4X64 - chains A and L of the 23 polymer chains in the assembly; structure by X-ray diffraction, 3.35 A resolution.

[Chain A]
Molecule: 16S rRNA
Organism: Thermus thermophilus HB8
Sequence (1522 nucleotides; each row starts with the number of its first residue; note: 42 numbers in that range are skipped by the numbering (no residue carries them; nothing is unmodelled there); a row labelled like 190A-190L holds insertion residues (190A, then the next letters in order); numbering starts at 0):
     0 UUUGUUGGAG AGUUUGAUCC UGGCUCAGGG UGAACGCUGG CGGCGUGCCU AAGACAUGCA
    60 AGUCGUGCGG G
    73 CCGCGGGGUU UU
    88 ACUCCG
    95 UGGUC
   101 AGCGGCGGAC GGGUGAGUAA CGCGUGGGU
  129A G
   130 ACCUACCCGG AAGAGGGGGA CAACCCGGGG AAACUCGGGC UAAUCCCCCA UGUGGACCCG
   190 C
190A-190L CCCUUGGGGUGU
   191 GUCCAAAGGG CUUU
   216 GCCCGCUUCC GGAUGGGCCC GCGUCCCAUC AGCUAGUUGG UGGGGUAAUG GCCCACCAAG
   276 GCGACGACGG GUAGCCGGUC UGAGAGGAUG GCCGGCCACA GGGGCACUGA GACACGGGCC
   336 CCACUCCUAC GGGAGGCAGC AGUUAGGAAU CUUCCGCAAU GGGCGCAAGC CUGACGGAGC
   396 GACGCCGCUU GGAGGAAGAA GCCCUUCGGG GUGUAAACUC CUGAA
   442 CCCGGGACGA AACCCCCGAC GA
   474 GGGGACUGAC GGUACCGGG
   494 GUAAUAGCGC CGGCCAACUC CGUGCCAGCA GCCGCGGUAA UACGGAGGGC GCGAGCGUUA
   554 CCCGGAUUCA CUGGGCGUAA AGGGCGUGUA GGCGGCCUGG GGCGUCCCAU GUGAAAGACC
   614 ACGGCUCAAC CGUGGGGGAG CGUGGGAUAC GCUCAGGCUA GACGGUGGGA GAGGGUGGUG
   674 GAAUUCCCGG AGUAGCGGUG AAAUGCGCAG AUACCGGGAG GAACGCCGAU GGCGAAGGCA
   734 GCCACCUGGU CCACCCGUGA CGCUGAGGCG CGAAAGCGUG GGGAGCAAAC CGGAUUAGAU
   794 ACCCGGGUAG UCCACGCCCU AAACGAUGCG CGCUAGGUCU CUGGGUCU
   848 CCUGGGGGCC GAAGCUAACG CGUUAAGCGC GCCGCCUGGG GAGUACGGCC GCAAGGCUGA
   908 AACUCAAAGG AAUUGACGGG GGCCCGCACA AGCGGUGGAG CAUGUGGUUU AAUUCGAAGX
   968 AACGCGAAGA ACCUUACCAG GCCUUGACAU GCUAGG
 1003A G
  1004 AACCCGGGUG AAAGCCUGGG GUGCCCC
1030A-1030D GCGA
  1031 GGGGAGCCCU AGCACAGGUG CUGCAUGGCC GUCGUCAGCU CGUGCCGUGA GGUGUUGGGU
  1091 UAAGUCCCGC AACGAGCGCA ACCCCCGCCG UUAGUUGCCA GCGGUUCGGC CGGGCACUCU
  1151 AACGGGACUG CCCGCGAAA
  1171 GCGGGAGGAA GGAGGGGACG ACGUCUGGUC AGCAUGGCCC UUACGGCCUG GGCGACACAC
  1231 GUGCUACAAU GCCCACUACA AAGCGAUGCC ACCCGGCAAC GGGGAGCUAA UCGCAAAAAG
  1291 GUGGGCCCAG UUCGGAUUGG GGUCUGCAAC CCGACCCCAU GAAGCCGGAA UCGCUAGUAA
  1351 UCGCGGAUCA G
 1361A C
  1362 CAUGCCGCGG UGAAUACGUU CCCGGGCCUU GUACACACXG CCXGUXACGC CAUGGGAGCG
  1422 GGCUCUACCC GAAGUCGCCG GG
  1446 AGCCUACGGG
  1459 CAGGCGCCGA GGGUAGGGCC CGUGACUGGG GCGAAGUCGU AACAAGGUAG CUGUACCGGA
  1519 AGGUGCGGCU GGAUCCACUC CUUUCU
Unresolved in the structure: 0-4, 1534-1538
Sequence notes: conflict C1534 (A132811 in 55771382), A1535 (C132812 in 55771382)
Modified / non-standard residues: PSU (pseudouridine-5'-monophosphate) at position 516, 7MG (7N-methyl-8-hydroguanosine-5'-monophosphate) at position 527, M2G (N2-dimethylguanosine-5'-monophosphate) at position 966, 5MC (5-methylcytidine-5'-monophosphate) at position 967, 2MG (2N-methylguanosine-5'-monophosphate) at position 1207, 5MC (5-methylcytidine-5'-monophosphate) at position 1400, 4OC (4n,o2'-methylcytidine-5'-monophosphate) at position 1402, 5MC (5-methylcytidine-5'-monophosphate) at position 1404, 5MC (5-methylcytidine-5'-monophosphate) at position 1407, UR3 (3-methyluridine-5'-monophoshate) at position 1498, MA6 (6N-dimethyladenosine-5'-monophoshate) at position 1518, MA6 (6N-dimethyladenosine-5'-monophoshate) at position 1519, PSU (pseudouridine-5'-monophosphate) at position 1540, PSU (pseudouridine-5'-monophosphate) at position 1541
Bound ions: Mg2+ site 1: U5, G6; Mg2+ site 2 near U12 (its only coordinating residue here); K+ site 1 near U14 (its only coordinating residue here); Mg2+ site 3 near G15 (its only coordinating residue here); Mg2+ site 4 near G21 (its only coordinating residue here); Mg2+ site 5 near G28 (its only coordinating residue here); Mg2+ site 6: G46, G394; Mg2+ site 7 near C48 (its only coordinating residue here); Mg2+ site 8 near A53 (its only coordinating residue here); Mg2+ site 9: G61, U62; Mg2+ site 10: G70, U98; Mg2+ site 11: U83, C1543, U1544; 99 more Mg2+ sites not listed; 17 more K+ sites not listed
Residues lining bound ligands:
  - paromomycin (PAR), molecule 1: G31, C47, C48, A50, A51, G52, A53, G113, U114, G115, A353, C355, A356, U358, U359, A360, G361, U365, C366
  - paromomycin (PAR), molecule 2: G567, G568, C569, G570, G575, G821, C822, C862, U863, G874, C875, C879
  - paromomycin (PAR), molecule 3: G610, A611, C612, A614, C615, A622, C623, C624, G625, U626
  - paromomycin (PAR), molecule 4: G661, G662, A663, G664, G666, G667, U740, G741, G742, U743
  - paromomycin (PAR), molecule 5: U669, G670, G671, U672, G673, G714, A715, A716, C717, C805, C806
  - paromomycin (PAR), molecule 6: 5MC_1404, G1405, U1406, 5MC_1407, A1408, C1409, G1489, C1490, G1491, A1492, A1493, G1494, U1495, C1496

[Chain L]
Protein: 30S ribosomal protein S12
Organism: Thermus thermophilus (strain HB8 / ATCC 27634 / DSM 579)
Reference sequence: Q5SHN3 (RS12_THET8); residues 5-129 here correspond to UniProt positions 2-126 (UniProt number = residue number - 3)
Sequence (125 residues; row label = number of the first residue in the row):
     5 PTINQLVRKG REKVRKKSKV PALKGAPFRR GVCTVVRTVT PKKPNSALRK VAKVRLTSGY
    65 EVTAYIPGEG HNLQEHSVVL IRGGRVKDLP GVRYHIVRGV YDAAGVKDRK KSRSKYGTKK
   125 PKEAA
Modified / non-standard residues: Asp92 ((3S)-3-(methylsulfanyl)-L-aspartic acid; 0TD)
Curated features (UniProtKB/Swiss-Prot):
  - modified residue: Asp92 (3-methylthioaspartic acid)

[How chain A and chain L interact]
Contacting residue pairs (133):
  C23(A) with Lys23(L), phosphate contact
  U24(A) with Lys23(L), salt bridge to the phosphate
  A33(A) with Phe32(L), base contact
  C34(A) with Phe32(L), sugar contact; Val101(L), sugar contact; Val104(L), phosphate contact
  G35(A) with Val104(L), sugar contact; Ser118(L), hydrogen bond to the sugar; Gly121(L), sugar contact
  C36(A) with Arg117(L), hydrogen bond to the sugar; Ser118(L), sugar contact; Thr122(L), sugar contact; Lys123(L), salt bridge to the phosphate; Lys124(L), hydrogen bond to the phosphate
  U37(A) with Lys123(L), salt bridge to the phosphate; Lys124(L), hydrogen bond to the phosphate
  U49(A) with Lys28(L), sugar contact
  C241(A) with Arg19(L), hydrogen bond to the sugar
  G302(A) with Lys17(L), salt bridge to the phosphate
  A303(A) with Lys17(L), salt bridge to the phosphate
  G362(A) with Lys28(L), hydrogen bond to the sugar; Arg33(L), phosphate contact; Arg34(L), salt bridge to the phosphate; Thr61(L), phosphate contact
  A363(A) with Lys28(L), hydrogen bond to the base; Pro31(L), base contact; Phe32(L), base contact; Arg33(L), salt bridge to the phosphate; Arg34(L), salt bridge to the phosphate; Thr61(L), hydrogen bond to the phosphate; Tyr105(L), sugar contact
  A364(A) with Lys28(L), base contact
  C501(A) with Arg117(L), salt bridge to the phosphate; Ser118(L), phosphate contact; Lys124(L), salt bridge to the phosphate
  G502(A) with Lys115(L), phosphate contact; Ser116(L), phosphate contact; Arg117(L), hydrogen bond to the phosphate; Ser118(L), hydrogen bond to the phosphate; Lys119(L), phosphate contact
  C503(A) with Ser116(L), hydrogen bond to the phosphate; Lys119(L), salt bridge to the phosphate
  C518(A) with Pro48(L), base contact; Ser50(L), hydrogen bond to the phosphate
  C519(A) with Ser50(L), hydrogen bond to the phosphate
  A520(A) with Ala51(L), phosphate contact; Leu52(L), hydrogen bond to the phosphate; Lys54(L), salt bridge to the phosphate; Glu73(L), hydrogen bond to the sugar
  G521(A) with Leu52(L), phosphate contact; Arg53(L), hydrogen bond to the base; Lys54(L), salt bridge to the phosphate; Gly72(L), phosphate contact; Glu73(L), phosphate contact
  C522(A) with Asn49(L), base contact; Arg53(L), base contact; Tyr69(L), hydrogen bond to the phosphate; Pro71(L), phosphate contact; Gly72(L), hydrogen bond to the phosphate; Tyr120(L), phosphate contact
  A523(A) with Arg53(L), base contact; Val90(L), base contact; Asp92(L), base contact; Tyr120(L), phosphate contact
  C525(A) with Arg89(L), salt bridge to the phosphate
  C526(A) with Lys91(L), phosphate contact
  7MG_527(A) with Asn49(L), hydrogen bond to the base
  C528(A) with Asn49(L), hydrogen bond to the base
  G529(A) with Asn49(L), base contact; Ser50(L), hydrogen bond to the base
  G537(A) with Glu73(L), sugar contact; Arg113(L), salt bridge to the phosphate
  G538(A) with Arg113(L), salt bridge to the phosphate; Lys114(L), hydrogen bond to the phosphate; Lys115(L), hydrogen bond to the phosphate
  A539(A) with Lys114(L), phosphate contact; Lys115(L), phosphate contact
  G550(A) with Lys119(L), sugar contact
  U551(A) with Arg86(L), sugar contact
  U552(A) with Pro31(L), hydrogen bond to the sugar; Arg86(L), sugar contact; Gly87(L), hydrogen bond to the sugar; Gly88(L), phosphate contact
  A553(A) with Val24(L), phosphate contact; Gly29(L), hydrogen bond to the sugar; Ala30(L), sugar contact; Pro31(L), sugar contact; Gly87(L), phosphate contact; Gly88(L), phosphate contact
  C554(A) with Ser22(L), hydrogen bond to the phosphate
  C555(A) with Lys20(L), phosphate contact
  C562(A) with Arg15(L), phosphate contact; Glu16(L), hydrogen bond to the sugar; Val18(L), base contact
  A563(A) with Arg15(L), hydrogen bond to the base
  C564(A) with Leu10(L), phosphate contact; Arg15(L), salt bridge to the phosphate
  G567(A) with Pro5(L), base contact; Arg15(L), hydrogen bond to the base
  G568(A) with Pro5(L), base contact
  G585(A) with Asn8(L), sugar contact
  C879(A) with Thr6(L), base contact; Asn8(L), phosphate contact
  C880(A) with Thr6(L), hydrogen bond to the phosphate; Asn8(L), hydrogen bond to the phosphate; Gln9(L), phosphate contact; Arg12(L), salt bridge to the phosphate
  G881(A) with Gln9(L), hydrogen bond to the phosphate; Arg12(L), salt bridge to the phosphate; Lys13(L), salt bridge to the phosphate
  C882(A) with Pro5(L), base contact; Lys13(L), salt bridge to the phosphate
  U884(A) with Arg15(L), hydrogen bond to the base
  A909(A) with Lys21(L), salt bridge to the phosphate
  C910(A) with Arg97(L), salt bridge to the phosphate
  U911(A) with Gly95(L), phosphate contact; Arg97(L), salt bridge to the phosphate
  C912(A) with Lys46(L), hydrogen bond to the phosphate; Arg89(L), salt bridge to the phosphate; Pro94(L), phosphate contact
  A913(A) with Lys46(L), salt bridge to the phosphate; Arg89(L), salt bridge to the phosphate; Lys91(L), salt bridge to the phosphate
  C1411(A) with Arg41(L), sugar contact; Lys57(L), phosphate contact
  C1412(A) with Lys57(L), salt bridge to the phosphate
  C1490(A) with Pro94(L), sugar contact
  G1491(A) with Thr44(L), sugar contact; Lys46(L), sugar contact
  A1492(A) with Pro45(L), phosphate contact; Lys46(L), phosphate contact; Lys47(L), hydrogen bond to the phosphate; Ser50(L), hydrogen bond to the base
Interface residues without a listed pair, chain A (66 interface residues in all): A32, G500, G540, G541, C556, C883, A908, A1413
Interface residues without a listed pair, chain L (72 interface residues in all): Ile7, Pro25, Glu65, Gly74, Leu84

[Overview]
The interface between chain A and chain L involves 66 residues on one side and 72 on the other, with 37
hydrogen bonds and 29 salt bridges. Among the polar pairs are A363(A)-Lys28(L), G521(A)-Arg53(L) and
7MG_527(A)-Asn49(L). Chain A binds 6 copies of paromomycin.
Here chain A is 16S rRNA (Thermus thermophilus HB8) and chain L is 30S ribosomal protein S12 (Thermus
thermophilus (strain HB8 / ATCC 27634 / DSM 579)). Entry 4X64 (Crystal Structure of 30S ribosomal subunit from
Thermus thermophilus) was determined by X-ray diffraction, deposited together with 4X62, 4X65 and 4X66.
